8P8G - chains B and D of the 4 polymer chains in the assembly; structure by X-ray diffraction, 1.55 A resolution.

[Chain B (and D)]
Name: Nitrogenase molybdenum-iron protein beta chain
From: Azotobacter vinelandii DJ
Notes: EC 1.18.6.1; chain D of this document is another copy of the same molecule, construct and numbering; everything in this record applies to it too
UniProt: C1DGZ8 (C1DGZ8_AZOVD); numbering as in UniProt (aligned over 1-523)
Chain sequence (523 residues; each row starts with the number of its first residue):
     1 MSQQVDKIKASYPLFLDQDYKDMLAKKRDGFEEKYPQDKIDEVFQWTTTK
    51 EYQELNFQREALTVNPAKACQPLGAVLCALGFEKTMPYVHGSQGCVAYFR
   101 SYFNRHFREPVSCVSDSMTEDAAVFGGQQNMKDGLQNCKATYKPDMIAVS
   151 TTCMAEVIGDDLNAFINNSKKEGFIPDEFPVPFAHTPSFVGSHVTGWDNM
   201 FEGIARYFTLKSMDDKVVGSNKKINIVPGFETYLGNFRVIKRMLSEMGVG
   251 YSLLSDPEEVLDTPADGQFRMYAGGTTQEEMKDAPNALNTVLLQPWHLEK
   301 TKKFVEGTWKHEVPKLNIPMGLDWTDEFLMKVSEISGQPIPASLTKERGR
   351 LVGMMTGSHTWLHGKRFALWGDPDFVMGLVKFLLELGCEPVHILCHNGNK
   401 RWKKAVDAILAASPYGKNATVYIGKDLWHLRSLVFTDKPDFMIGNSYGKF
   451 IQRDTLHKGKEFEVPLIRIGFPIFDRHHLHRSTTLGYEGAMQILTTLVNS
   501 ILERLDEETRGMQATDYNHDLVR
Not modelled in the structure: 1
Differences from the reference sequence: engineered mutation Gly353 (Asp in C1DGZ8), Gly357 (Asp in C1DGZ8)
Bound ions: fe(8)-S(7) cluster, oxidized Fe: Cys70, Cys95, Cys153, Ser188 (shared with 3 residues of chain A); fe(8)-S(7) cluster Fe: Cys70, Cys95, Cys153 (shared with 3 residues of chain A)
Small-molecule neighbours:
  - fe(8)-S(7) cluster, oxidized / fe(8)-S(7) cluster: Cys70, Pro72, Ser92, Gly94, Cys95, Tyr98, Phe99, Thr152, Cys153, Ser188
  - 1,4-diethylene dioxide (DIO): Asn399, Lys400, Arg401

[Chain B / chain D interface]
Pairs across the interface - 120 pairs, chain B then chain D:
  Ser11(B) with Tyr517(D), hydrogen bond (backbone-side chain); Asn518(D)
  Tyr12(B) with Glu508(D), hydrogen bond; Thr515(D); Tyr517(D); Asn518(D)
  Phe15(B) with Tyr517(D)
  Leu16(B) with Ala514(D)
  Lys34(B) with Gln513(D), hydrogen bond
  Gln37(B) with Gln513(D), hydrogen bond
  Arg108(B) with Arg523(D), hydrogen bond (side chain-backbone)
  Arg238(B) with Arg350(D)
  Glu259(B) with Lys346(D), salt bridge; Arg350(D), salt bridge
  Asp262(B) with Arg350(D), salt bridge
  Pro264(B) with Lys346(D); Gly349(D)
  Ala265(B) with Gly349(D), hydrogen bond (backbone-backbone); Gly353(D)
  Lys346(B) with Glu259(D), salt bridge; Pro264(D)
  Gly349(B) with Pro264(D); Ala265(D), hydrogen bond (backbone-backbone)
  Arg350(B) with Arg238(D); Glu259(D), salt bridge; Asp262(D), salt bridge
  Val352(B) with Ala265(D)
  Gly353(B) with Ala265(D)
  Met354(B) with His478(D); Arg481(D)
  Gly357(B) with His477(D)
  Ser358(B) with His477(D), hydrogen bond; His478(D), hydrogen bond
  Trp361(B) with His477(D)
  Ser446(B) with Leu521(D)
  Tyr447(B) with Leu521(D), hydrophobic
  Lys449(B) with Asp506(D), salt bridge; His519(D); Asp520(D), hydrogen bond (side chain-backbone)
  Phe450(B) with His519(D)
  Gln452(B) with Arg510(D)
  Arg453(B) with Arg510(D); Met512(D); Asp516(D)
  Asp454(B) with Met512(D)
  Leu456(B) with Arg510(D)
  His457(B) with Met512(D)
  Glu463(B) with Arg510(D)
  Arg468(B) with Asp506(D), salt bridge
  Phe474(B) with Leu521(D); Val522(D); Arg523(D), hydrogen bond (backbone-backbone)
  Asp475(B) with Leu502(D); Asp506(D); Leu521(D); Arg523(D)
  Arg476(B) with Asn499(D); Leu502(D); Glu503(D); Asp506(D), salt bridge
  His477(B) with Gly357(D); Ser358(D), hydrogen bond; Trp361(D); Thr495(D); Val498(D); Asn499(D), hydrogen bond (backbone-side chain); Leu502(D); Arg523(D), hydrogen bond (side chain-backbone)
  His478(B) with Met354(D); Ser358(D), hydrogen bond; Leu494(D); Thr495(D)
  Leu479(B) with Asn499(D)
  Arg481(B) with Met354(D)
  Leu494(B) with His478(D)
  Thr495(B) with His477(D); His478(D)
  Val498(B) with His477(D)
  Asn499(B) with Arg476(D); His477(D), hydrogen bond (side chain-backbone); Leu479(D)
  Leu502(B) with Asp475(D); His477(D)
  Glu503(B) with Arg476(D)
  Asp506(B) with Lys449(D), salt bridge; Arg468(D), salt bridge; Asp475(D); Arg476(D), salt bridge
  Glu508(B) with Tyr12(D), hydrogen bond
  Arg510(B) with Gln452(D); Arg453(D); Leu456(D); Glu463(D), salt bridge
  Met512(B) with Arg453(D); Asp454(D); His457(D)
  Gln513(B) with Lys34(D), hydrogen bond; Gln37(D), hydrogen bond
  Ala514(B) with Leu16(D)
  Thr515(B) with Tyr12(D)
  Asp516(B) with Arg453(D)
  Tyr517(B) with Ser11(D), hydrogen bond (side chain-backbone); Tyr12(D); Phe15(D)
  Asn518(B) with Ser11(D); Tyr12(D)
  His519(B) with Lys449(D); Phe450(D)
  Asp520(B) with Lys449(D), hydrogen bond (backbone-side chain)
  Leu521(B) with Ser446(D); Tyr447(D), hydrophobic; Phe450(D), hydrophobic; Phe474(D); Asp475(D)
  Val522(B) with Arg105(D); Phe474(D)
  Arg523(B) with Arg108(D), hydrogen bond (backbone-side chain); Phe474(D), hydrogen bond (backbone-backbone); Asp475(D); His477(D), hydrogen bond (backbone-side chain)
Interface residues without a listed pair, chain B (64 interface residues in all): Pro13, Arg105, Leu505, Thr509
Interface residues without a listed pair, chain D (65 interface residues in all): Pro13, Val352, Met491, Leu505, Thr509

[Summary]
Chain B and chain D form an interface of 64 and 65 residues respectively; the contacts include 24 hydrogen
bonds and 13 salt bridges. Among the polar pairs are Glu259(B)-Lys346(D), Glu259(B)-Arg350(D) and
Asp262(B)-Arg350(D). Chain B binds 1,4-diethylene dioxide and fe(8)-S(7) cluster, oxidized / fe(8)-S(7)
cluster.
Both chains are Nitrogenase molybdenum-iron protein beta chain (Azotobacter vinelandii DJ). Entry 8P8G
(Nitrogenase MoFe protein from A. vinelandii beta double mutant D353G/D357G) was determined by X-ray
diffraction.
